PDB entry 1KGW | X-ray diffraction, 2.10 A resolution | chain A

[Chain A]
Molecule: Alpha-amylase, pancreatic
Organism: Homo sapiens
Notes: EC 3.2.1.1
UniProtKB: P04746 (AMYP_HUMAN); residues 1-496 here correspond to UniProt positions 16-511 (UniProt number = residue number + 15)
Chain sequence (496 residues; numbered 1 to 496; the number before each row is that of its first residue):
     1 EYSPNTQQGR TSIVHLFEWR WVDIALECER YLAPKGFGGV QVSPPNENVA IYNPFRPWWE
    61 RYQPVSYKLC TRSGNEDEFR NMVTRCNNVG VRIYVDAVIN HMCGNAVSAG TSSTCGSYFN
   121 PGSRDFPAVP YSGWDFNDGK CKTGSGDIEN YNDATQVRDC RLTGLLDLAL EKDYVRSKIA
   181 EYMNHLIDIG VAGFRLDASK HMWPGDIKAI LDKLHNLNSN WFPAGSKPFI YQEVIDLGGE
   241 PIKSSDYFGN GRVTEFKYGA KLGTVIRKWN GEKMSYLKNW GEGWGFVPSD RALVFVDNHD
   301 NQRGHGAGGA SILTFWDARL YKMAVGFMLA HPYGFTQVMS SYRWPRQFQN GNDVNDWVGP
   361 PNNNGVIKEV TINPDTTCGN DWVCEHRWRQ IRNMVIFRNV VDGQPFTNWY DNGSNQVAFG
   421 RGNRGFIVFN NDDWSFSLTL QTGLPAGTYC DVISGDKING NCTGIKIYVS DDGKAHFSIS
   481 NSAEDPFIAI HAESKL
Differences from the reference sequence: engineered mutation Gln-337 (Arg352 in P04746)
Modified positions: Glu-1 (pyroglutamic acid; PCA)
UniProt features mapped onto this chain:
  - active site: Asp-197 (Nucleophile), Glu-233 (Proton donor)
  - binding site (Ca(2+)): Asn-100, Arg-158, Asp-167, His-201
  - binding site (chloride): Arg-195, Asn-298
  - site: Asp-300 (Transition state stabilizer)
  - glycosylation: Asn-461 (N-linked (GlcNAc...) asparagine)
Disulfide bonds: Cys-28/Cys-86, Cys-70/Cys-115, Cys-141/Cys-160, Cys-378/Cys-384, Cys-450/Cys-462
Covalent attachments: N-acetylglucosamine (NAG) linked to Asn-461

[Overview]
UniProt lists active-site residues Asp-197 and Glu-233, 4 Ca2+-binding residues and chloride-binding residues
Arg-195 and Asn-298.
Chain A is Alpha-amylase, pancreatic (Homo sapiens); the structure, Three dimensional structure analysis of
the R337Q variant of human pancreatic alpha-mylase, was determined by X-ray diffraction, deposited together
with 1KB3, 1KGU and 1KGX.
